2XC0 - chains A and L; structure by X-ray diffraction, 2.05 A resolution.

== Chain A ==
Protein: Activated factor xa heavy chain
Organism: Homo sapiens
Notes: EC 3.4.21.6; fragment: heavy chain, residues 235-475
UniProt: P00742 (FA10_HUMAN); the construct lacks a stretch of the UniProt sequence and is renumbered around it, so the offset changes along the chain: 16-61 = UniProt 235-280; 62-124 = UniProt 282-344; 125-131 = UniProt 346-352; 132-145 = UniProt 355-368; 4 more segments
Chain sequence (241 residues; row label = number of the first residue in the row; note: 2 numbers in that range are skipped by the numbering (no residue carries them; nothing is unmodelled there); a row labelled like 131A-131B holds insertion residues (131A, then the next letters in order)):
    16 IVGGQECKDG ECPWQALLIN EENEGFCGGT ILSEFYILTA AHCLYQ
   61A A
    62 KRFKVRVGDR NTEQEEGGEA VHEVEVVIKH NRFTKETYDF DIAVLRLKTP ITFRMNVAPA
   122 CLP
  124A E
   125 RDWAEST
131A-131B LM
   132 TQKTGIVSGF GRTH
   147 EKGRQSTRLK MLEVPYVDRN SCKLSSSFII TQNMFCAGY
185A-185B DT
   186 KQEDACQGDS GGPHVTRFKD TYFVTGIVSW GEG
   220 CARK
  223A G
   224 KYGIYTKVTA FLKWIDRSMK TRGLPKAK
Not modelled in the structure: 246-251
Swiss-Prot annotation at these positions:
  - active site (Charge relay system): His57, Asp102, Ser195
Cystine bridges: Cys22-Cys27, Cys42-Cys58, Cys168-Cys182, Cys191-Cys220
Bound ions: Ca2+: Asp70, Asn72, Gln75, Glu80; Na+: Tyr185, Asp185A, Arg222, Lys224
Ligand contacts: pyrrolidine-3 (8NC; (3R,4R)-1-methanesulfonyl-pyrrolidine-3,4--dicarboxylic acid 3-[(3-fluoro-4-methoxy-phenyl)-amide] 4-{[2-fluoro-4-(2-oxo-2H-pyridin-1-yl)-phenyl]-amide}): Lys96, Glu97, Thr98, Tyr99, Arg143, Glu147, Lys148, Phe174, Asp189, Ala190, Cys191, Gln192, Ser195, Val213, Ser214, Trp215, Gly216, Gly218, Cys220, Gly226, Ile227, Tyr228

== Chain L ==
Protein: Factor X light chain
Organism: Homo sapiens
Notes: EC 3.4.21.6; fragment: lightchain, residues 126-180
UniProt: P00742 (FA10_HUMAN); residues 86-140 here correspond to UniProt positions 126-180 (UniProt number = residue number + 40)
Chain sequence (55 residues; row label = number of the first residue in the row):
    86 RKLCSLDNGD CDQFCHEEQN SVVCSCARGY TLADNGKACI PTGPYPCGKQ TLERR
Not modelled in the structure: 86-88, 101-106, 140
Cystine bridges: Cys89-Cys100, Cys96-Cys109, Cys111-Cys124

== Interface between chain A and chain L ==
Cross-chain cystine bridges: Cys122(A)-Cys132(L)
Contacting residue pairs - 45 pairs, chain A then chain L:
  Gly25(A) - Gln135(L)
  Gly25(A) - Thr136(L)  hydrogen bond (backbone-backbone)
  Glu26(A) - Gln135(L)  hydrogen bond (backbone-side chain)
  Pro28(A) - Lys134(L)
  Trp29(A) - Gly133(L)
  Trp29(A) - Lys134(L)
  Ser48(A) - Arg113(L)
  Phe114(A) - Tyr130(L)  hydrophobic
  Arg115(A) - Tyr130(L)
  Arg115(A) - Thr136(L)
  Met116(A) - Tyr130(L)
  Met116(A) - Thr136(L)  hydrogen bond
  Met116(A) - Leu137(L)
  Met116(A) - Glu138(L)
  Asn117(A) - Thr136(L)  hydrogen bond (backbone-side chain)
  Ala119(A) - Thr136(L)
  Pro120(A) - Tyr130(L)
  Pro120(A) - Cys132(L)
  Pro120(A) - Gly133(L)  hydrogen bond (backbone-backbone)
  Ala121(A) - Cys132(L)
  Ala121(A) - Gly133(L)
  Cys122(A) - Cys132(L)  disulfide
  Cys122(A) - Gly133(L)  hydrogen bond (side chain-backbone)
  Leu123(A) - Phe99(L)
  Pro124(A) - Phe99(L)  hydrophobic
  Glu124A(A) - Phe99(L)
  Glu124A(A) - Ser110(L)
  Trp127(A) - Asn93(L)  hydrogen bond
  Trp127(A) - Gln98(L)  hydrogen bond (side chain-backbone)
  Trp127(A) - Phe99(L)  hydrophobic
  Trp127(A) - Cys100(L)
  Phe203(A) - Asn93(L)
  Phe203(A) - Asp97(L)
  Phe203(A) - Gln98(L)
  Lys204(A) - Cys96(L)
  Lys204(A) - Asp97(L)
  Asp205(A) - Gly133(L)
  Asp205(A) - Lys134(L)  hydrogen bond (backbone-side chain)
  Thr206(A) - Gln98(L)
  Thr206(A) - Cys132(L)
  Thr206(A) - Gly133(L)
  Thr206(A) - Lys134(L)  hydrogen bond
  Tyr207(A) - Gly133(L)  hydrogen bond (backbone-backbone)
  Tyr207(A) - Gln135(L)
  Phe208(A) - Phe99(L)  hydrophobic
Other interface residues (no listed pair), chain A (26 interface residues in all): Asp24, Thr131, Met242
Other interface residues (no listed pair), chain L (19 interface residues in all): Ala112, Tyr115, Pro131

== Overview ==
26 residues of chain A face 19 of chain L across their interface, with 1 disulfide bond and 11 hydrogen bonds.
Polar pairs include Glu26(A)-Gln135(L), Met116(A)-Thr136(L) and Asn117(A)-Thr136(L). Bound to chain A:
pyrrolidine-3. UniProt lists 3 active-site residues on chain A.
Here chain A is Activated factor xa heavy chain and chain L is Factor X light chain, both from Homo sapiens.
Entry 2XC0 (Factor Xa in complex with a pyrrolidine-3,4-dicarboxylic acid inhibitor) was determined by X-ray
diffraction, deposited together with 2XBV, 2XBW, 2XBX, 2XBY and 2XC5.
